PDB entry 6X8Q | X-ray diffraction, 1.60 A resolution | chains H and P of the 3 polymer chains in the assembly

# Chain H
Molecule: 3D11 Fab heavy chain
From: Mus musculus
Notes: antibody fragment or engineered binder
Amino-acid sequence (215 residues; row label = number of the first residue in the row; note: 5 numbers in that range are skipped by the numbering (no residue carries them; nothing is unmodelled there); a row labelled like 82A-82C holds insertion residues (82A, then the next letters in order)):
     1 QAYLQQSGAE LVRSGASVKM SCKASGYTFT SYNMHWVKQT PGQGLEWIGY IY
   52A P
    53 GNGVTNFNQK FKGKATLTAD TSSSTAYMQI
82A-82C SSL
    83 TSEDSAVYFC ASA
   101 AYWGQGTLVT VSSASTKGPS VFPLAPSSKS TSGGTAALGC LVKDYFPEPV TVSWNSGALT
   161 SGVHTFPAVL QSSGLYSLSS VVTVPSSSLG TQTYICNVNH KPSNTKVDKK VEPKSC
Not modelled in the structure: 1-2
Disulfide bonds: Cys-22/Cys-92, Cys-140/Cys-196

# Chain P
Molecule: PAPP peptide
Amino-acid sequence (16 residues; row label = number of the first residue in the row):
     1 PAPPNANDPA PPNAND
Not modelled in the structure: 14-16

# Interface between chain H and chain P
Residue-residue contacts (17):
  Tyr-32(H) / Pro-3(P)
  Tyr-32(H) / Pro-4(P)  hydrogen bond (side chain-backbone)
  Asn-33(H) / Asp-8(P)  hydrogen bond
  Asn-33(H) / Pro-9(P)  hydrogen bond (side chain-backbone)
  Asn-33(H) / Ala-10(P)
  Asn-33(H) / Pro-11(P)
  His-35(H) / Asp-8(P)  salt bridge
  Tyr-50(H) / Asp-8(P)
  Tyr-50(H) / Pro-11(P)
  Tyr-52(H) / Ala-10(P)  hydrophobic
  Tyr-52(H) / Pro-11(P)
  Asn-54(H) / Pro-11(P)
  Asn-54(H) / Pro-12(P)  hydrogen bond (side chain-backbone)
  Asn-54(H) / Asn-13(P)  hydrogen bond
  Val-56(H) / Pro-11(P)  hydrophobic
  Ala-95(H) / Pro-4(P)  hydrophobic
  Ala-95(H) / Asn-7(P)  hydrogen bond (backbone-side chain)
Also at the interface, not in a pair above, chain H (11 interface residues in all): Ser-94, Ala-101, Tyr-102
Also at the interface, not in a pair above, chain P (11 interface residues in all): Asn-5, Ala-6
Interface features reported in the paper:
  - specific contacts: Ala-10(P)/Asn-33(H) (hydrophobic contact)
  - epitope / paratope residues, chain P: Ala-10(P)

# In short
Chain H and chain P each contribute 11 residues to their interface, with 6 hydrogen bonds and 1 salt bridge.
Polar pairs include His-35(H)/Asp-8(P), Tyr-32(H)/Pro-4(P) and Asn-33(H)/Asp-8(P). The paper describes a
hydrophobic contact between Ala-10(P) and Asn-33(H). From the paper: the epitope/paratope residue Ala-10(P).
Chain H is 3D11 Fab heavy chain (Mus musculus) and chain P is PAPP peptide; the structure, Crystal structure
of 3D11 Fab in complex with Plasmodium berghei circumsporozoite protein PAPP peptide, was determined by X-ray
diffraction, deposited together with 6X8S and 6X8U.
